7MK9 - chains B and C of the 17 polymer chains in the assembly; structure by electron microscopy, 3.54 A resolution.

Chain B:
Molecule: DNA-directed RNA polymerase subunit beta
Source organism: Saccharomyces cerevisiae
Notes: EC 2.7.7.6
UniProtKB: A0A6A5Q4H2 (A0A6A5Q4H2_YEASX); residues 1-1224 here = UniProt positions 1-1224
Sequence (1224 residues; each row starts with the number of its first residue):
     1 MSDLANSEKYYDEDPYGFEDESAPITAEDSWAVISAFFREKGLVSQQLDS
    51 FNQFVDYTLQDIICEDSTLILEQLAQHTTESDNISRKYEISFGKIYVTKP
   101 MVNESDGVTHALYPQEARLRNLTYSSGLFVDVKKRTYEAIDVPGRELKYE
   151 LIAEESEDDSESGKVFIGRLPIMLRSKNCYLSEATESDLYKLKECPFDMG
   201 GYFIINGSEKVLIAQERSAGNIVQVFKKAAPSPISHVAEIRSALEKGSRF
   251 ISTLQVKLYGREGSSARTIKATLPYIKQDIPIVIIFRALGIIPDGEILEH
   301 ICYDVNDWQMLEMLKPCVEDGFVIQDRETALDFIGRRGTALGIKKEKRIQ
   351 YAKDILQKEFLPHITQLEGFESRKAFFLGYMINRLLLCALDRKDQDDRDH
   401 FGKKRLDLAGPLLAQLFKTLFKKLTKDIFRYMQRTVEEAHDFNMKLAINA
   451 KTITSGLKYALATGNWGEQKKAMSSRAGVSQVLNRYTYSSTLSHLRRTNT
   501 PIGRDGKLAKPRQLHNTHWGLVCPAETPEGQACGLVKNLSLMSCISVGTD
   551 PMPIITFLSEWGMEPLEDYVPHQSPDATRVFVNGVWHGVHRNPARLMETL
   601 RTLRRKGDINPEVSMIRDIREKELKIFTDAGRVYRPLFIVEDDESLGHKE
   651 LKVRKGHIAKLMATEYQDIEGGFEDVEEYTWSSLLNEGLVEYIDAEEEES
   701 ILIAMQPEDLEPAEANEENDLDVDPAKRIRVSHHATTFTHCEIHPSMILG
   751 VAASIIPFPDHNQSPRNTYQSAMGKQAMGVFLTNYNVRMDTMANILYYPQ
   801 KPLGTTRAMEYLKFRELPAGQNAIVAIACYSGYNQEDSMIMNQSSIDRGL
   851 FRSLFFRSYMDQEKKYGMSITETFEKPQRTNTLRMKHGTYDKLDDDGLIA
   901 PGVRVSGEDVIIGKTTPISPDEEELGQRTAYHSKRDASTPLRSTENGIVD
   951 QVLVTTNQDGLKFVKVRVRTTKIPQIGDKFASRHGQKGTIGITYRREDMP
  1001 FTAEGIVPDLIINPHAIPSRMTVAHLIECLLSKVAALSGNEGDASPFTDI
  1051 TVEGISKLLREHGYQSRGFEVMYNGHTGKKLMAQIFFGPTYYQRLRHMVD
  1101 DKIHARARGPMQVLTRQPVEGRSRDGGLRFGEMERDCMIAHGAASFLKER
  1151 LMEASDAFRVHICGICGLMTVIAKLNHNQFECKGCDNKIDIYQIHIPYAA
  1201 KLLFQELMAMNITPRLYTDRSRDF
Disordered / not traced: 1-19, 134-135, 151-158, 262-263, 669-677, 714-725, 731-734, 1213, 1224
Bound ions: Zn2+: C1163, C1166, C1182

Chain C:
Molecule: DNA-directed RNA polymerase II subunit RPB3
Source organism: Saccharomyces cerevisiae
UniProtKB: A0A6A5Q0Z3 (A0A6A5Q0Z3_YEASX); numbering as in UniProt (aligned over 1-318)
Sequence (318 residues; each row starts with the number of its first residue):
     1 MSEEGPQVKIREASKDNVDFILSNVDLAMANSLRRVMIAEIPTLAIDSVE
    51 VETNTTVLADEFIAHRLGLIPLQSMDIEQLEYSRDCFCEDHCDKCSVVLT
   101 LQAFGESESTTNVYSKDLVIVSNLMGRNIGHPIIQDKEGNGVLICKLRKG
   151 QELKLTCVAKKGIAKEHAKWGPAAAIEFEYDPWNKLKHTDYWYEQDSAKE
   201 WPQSKNCEYEDPPNEGDPFDYKAQADTFYMNVESVGSIPVDQVVVRGIDT
   251 LQKKVASILLALTQMDQDKVNFASGDNNTASNMLGSNEDVMMTGAEQDPY
   301 SNASQMGNTGSGGYDNAW
Disordered / not traced: 1-3, 269-318
Bound ions: Zn2+: C86, C88, C92, C95

How chain B and chain C interact:
Pairs across the interface (61):
  N786(B) with V57(C), hydrogen bond (side chain-backbone)
  Y797(B) with F62(C), hydrophobic
  Y798(B) with F62(C), hydrophobic; R66(C), hydrogen bond
  D847(B) with H65(C); H167(C), salt bridge; A168(C)
  R848(B) with H65(C), hydrogen bond (backbone-side chain); L69(C); A168(C)
  G849(B) with H65(C)
  R852(B) with H65(C), hydrogen bond
  L854(B) with E61(C)
  R969(B) with D60(C), salt bridge; E61(C), salt bridge
  T971(B) with E61(C)
  R995(B) with K165(C), hydrogen bond (side chain-backbone)
  R996(B) with I38(C)
  E997(B) with R34(C); R35(C), hydrogen bond (backbone-side chain); I38(C)
  D998(B) with R35(C)
  F1001(B) with R34(C); F178(C), hydrophobic
  A1003(B) with E177(C); E179(C)
  E1004(B) with E177(C)
  G1005(B) with I176(C)
  Q1065(B) with W192(C); E200(C); W201(C)
  R1067(B) with E194(C), salt bridge
  F1069(B) with W192(C), hydrophobic; W201(C)
  Y1073(B) with F178(C); E179(C), hydrogen bond
  G1075(B) with N31(C), hydrogen bond (backbone-side chain); R34(C), hydrogen bond (backbone-side chain); R35(C)
  H1076(B) with N31(C), hydrogen bond (backbone-side chain)
  T1077(B) with L27(C); N31(C), hydrogen bond (backbone-side chain)
  G1078(B) with N31(C); F178(C); Y180(C)
  K1079(B) with L27(C); Y180(C); H188(C), hydrogen bond
  K1080(B) with Y180(C), hydrogen bond (backbone-side chain); H188(C); T189(C)
  L1081(B) with T189(C), hydrogen bond (backbone-side chain)
  M1082(B) with H188(C); T189(C), hydrogen bond (backbone-side chain); D190(C)
  A1083(B) with T189(C)
  Q1084(B) with T189(C), hydrogen bond; D190(C), hydrogen bond (side chain-backbone); Y191(C); W192(C); W201(C)
Interface residues without a listed pair, chain B (38 interface residues in all): S844, I948, R1060, Y1064, E1070, N1074
Interface residues without a listed pair, chain C (35 interface residues in all): A39, A59, A174, D181, N184, K199, P202

Summary:
The interface between chain B and chain C involves 38 residues on one side and 35 on the other, with 17
hydrogen bonds and 4 salt bridges. Polar pairs include D847(B)-H167(C), R969(B)-D60(C) and R969(B)-E61(C).
C1163(B), C1166(B) and C1182(B) form the Zn2+ site.
Here chain B is DNA-directed RNA polymerase subunit beta and chain C is DNA-directed RNA polymerase II subunit
RPB3, both from Saccharomyces cerevisiae. Entry 7MK9 (Complex structure of trailing EC of EC+EC (trailing
EC-focused)) was determined by electron microscopy together with 7MEI, 7MKA, 7ML0, 7ML1, 7ML2, 7ML3 and 7ML4
from the same study.
